PDB entry 6YNS | X-ray diffraction, 3.94 A resolution | chains C and N of the 6 polymer chains in the assembly

Chain C:
Molecule: Calmodulin-1
From: Homo sapiens
UniProt: P0DP23 (CALM1_HUMAN); residues 1-148 here correspond to UniProt positions 2-149 (UniProt number = residue number + 1)
Amino-acid sequence (148 residues; row label = number of the first residue in the row):
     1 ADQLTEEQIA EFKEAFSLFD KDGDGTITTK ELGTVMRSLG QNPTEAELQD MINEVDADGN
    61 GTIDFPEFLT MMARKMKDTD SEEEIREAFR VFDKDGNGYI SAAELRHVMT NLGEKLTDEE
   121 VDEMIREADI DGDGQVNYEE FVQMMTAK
Disordered / not traced: 1-4, 76-80, 147-148
Curated features (UniProtKB/Swiss-Prot):
  - binding site (Ca(2+)): Asp-20, Asp-22, Asp-24, Thr-26, Glu-31, Asp-56, Asp-58, Asn-60, Thr-62, Glu-67, Asp-93, Asp-95, Asn-97, Tyr-99, Glu-104, Asp-129, Asp-131, Asp-133, Gln-135, Glu-140
  - modified residue: Ala-1 (N-acetylalanine), Lys-21 (N6-acetyllysine), Thr-44 (Phosphothreonine), Ser-81 (Phosphoserine), Lys-94 (N6-acetyllysine), Tyr-99 (Phosphotyrosine), Ser-101 (Phosphoserine), Thr-110 (Phosphothreonine), Lys-115 (N6,N6,N6-trimethyllysine), Tyr-138 (Phosphotyrosine)
  - cross-link: Lys-21 (Glycyl lysine isopeptide (Lys-Gly) (interchain with G-Cter in SUMO2))
Metal / ion sites: Ca2+ site 1: Asp-20, Asp-22, Asp-24, Thr-26, Glu-31; Ca2+ site 2: Asn-60, Thr-62, Glu-67

Chain N:
Molecule: Bifunctional adenylate cyclase toxin/hemolysin CyaA
UniProt: A0A380ZZA1 (A0A380ZZA1_BORPT); residues 458-481 here = UniProt positions 458-481
Amino-acid sequence (24 residues; each row starts with the number of its first residue):
   458 WGQRALQGAQ AVAAAQRLVH AIAL
Disordered / not traced: 458
Reported in the primary citation:
  - mutagenesis - R461E/L463A/R474E/L475A/H477S/I479A, R461E/R474E, L463A/L475A/H477S/I479A: abolished localization
  - mutagenesis - R461A/R474A, R461K/R474K, R461Q/R474Q: unchanged localization
  - mutagenesis - W458A/I479A, L475A/H477S/I479A: decreased localization
  - mutagenesis - W458A/L463A (4-fold), W458A/I479A, R461E/R474E, R461Q/R474Q, L475A/H477S/I479A (20-fold), H477S/I479A (20-fold): decreased binding to Calmodulin-1 (chain C)

Interface between chain C and chain N:
Contacting residue pairs (17; chain C residue first):
  Leu-39(C) with Ala-468(N); Val-469(N), hydrophobic
  Gln-41(C) with Arg-461(N); Gln-464(N); Gly-465(N)
  Asn-42(C) with Arg-461(N), hydrogen bond (backbone-side chain)
  Glu-47(C) with Arg-461(N), salt bridge
  Glu-83(C) with Gln-473(N), hydrogen bond; Arg-474(N), salt bridge
  Arg-86(C) with Ala-466(N), hydrogen bond (side chain-backbone); Ala-470(N)
  Glu-139(C) with Leu-463(N); Gln-467(N), hydrogen bond
  Val-142(C) with Leu-463(N), hydrophobic
  Gln-143(C) with Gly-459(N); Gln-460(N); Leu-463(N)
Also at the interface, not in a pair above, chain C (12 interface residues in all): Pro-43, Tyr-138, Glu-140
From the paper, about this interface:
  - hot spots on chain N (mutagenesis) - W458A/L463A (4-fold), W458A/I479A, L463A, R474Q, L475A, H477S, H477S/I479A (20-fold), I479A, I479L, I479V: decreased binding to Calmodulin-1 (chain C)

Overview:
Chain C and chain N form an interface of 12 and 13 residues respectively; the contacts include 4 hydrogen
bonds and 2 salt bridges. Polar contacts include Glu-47(C)/Arg-461(N), Glu-83(C)/Arg-474(N) and
Asn-42(C)/Arg-461(N). From the paper: W458A/L463A, W458A/I479A and R461E/R474E of chain N, among others,
reduce binding to Calmodulin-1 (chain C); R461E/L463A/R474E/L475A/H477S/I479A, R461E/R474E and
L463A/L475A/H477S/I479A of chain N abolish localization; 17 substitutions were tested in all.
Chain C is Calmodulin-1 (Homo sapiens) and chain N is Bifunctional adenylate cyclase toxin/hemolysin CyaA; the
structure, CaM-P458 complex (crystal form 2), was determined by X-ray diffraction (same publication as 6YNU).
